PDB entry 9NBA | electron microscopy, 8.60 A resolution (very low resolution: no residue pairs are listed; an interface is given only as per-side residue counts) | chains B and C of the 6 polymer chains in the assembly

== Chain B ==
Name: AUGMIN subunit 2
From: Arabidopsis thaliana
UniProt: O48767 (AUG2_ARATH); residues 1-296 here = UniProt positions 1-296
Sequence (296 residues; row label = number of the first residue in the row):
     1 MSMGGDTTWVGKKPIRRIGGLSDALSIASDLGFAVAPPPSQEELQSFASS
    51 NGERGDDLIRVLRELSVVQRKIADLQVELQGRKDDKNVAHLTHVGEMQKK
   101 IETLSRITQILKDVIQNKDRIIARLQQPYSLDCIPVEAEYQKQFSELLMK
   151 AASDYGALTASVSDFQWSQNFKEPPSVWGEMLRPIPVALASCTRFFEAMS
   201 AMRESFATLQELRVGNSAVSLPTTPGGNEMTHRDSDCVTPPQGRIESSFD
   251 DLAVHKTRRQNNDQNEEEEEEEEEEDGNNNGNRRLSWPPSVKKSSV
Not modelled in the structure: 1-34, 132-296

== Chain C ==
Name: AUGMIN subunit 3
From: Arabidopsis thaliana
UniProt: Q0WQE7 (AUG3_ARATH); residues 1-617 here = UniProt positions 1-617
Sequence (617 residues; each row starts with the number of its first residue):
     1 MSSARLCSLVAELGYEGAGKLDPDSFEWPFQYDDARPILDWICSSLRPSN
    51 VLSLAELSLYEQFQRDGKLLEGDDLDQAYDSISAFSSRRNNQEAVFGAEE
   101 SIKEVRDATLAHKAEALELQRQLRRLQTQYDLLTGQSSALIQGRRARVAA
   151 TSAVSGQITAIEDSLSARNLQMNGVLGRLASTSQELAHYHSGEEDGIYLA
   201 YSDFHAYLAGDSACTKELNQWFAKQLDTGPYRLVAEEGKSKCSWVSLDDT
   251 SNMLRDLEKSQHQRVAELQRLRSIFGTSERQWIEAQVENAKQQAILLTLK
   301 SQVTSVEAHIHFDLHSLRRKHADLVEEISTLYQKEEKLLSETIPELCWEL
   351 AQLQDTYILQGDYDLKVMRQELYISKQKVFINHLVNQLARHQFLKLACQL
   401 EKKNMLGAFSLLKVIESELQGYLSATRSRVGRCSALIQAASDVQEQGAVD
   451 DRDSFLHGVRDLLSIHSNTQAGLSTYVSAPAIIQQIVALQSDLSSLQSDL
   501 ENSLPDDRNRCINELCTHIQNLQQLLFASSTTAQPILTPWPLMKELDEMG
   551 KINSKLSTAVEEVTLEHRNKREIVKHHAKDVELQRRVFVDFFCNPERLRN
   601 QVRELNALVRARQASSS
Not modelled in the structure: 1-164, 424-617

== Chain B / chain C interface ==
At this resolution (9 A) residue pairs are not listed: 5 residues of chain B and 10 of chain C lie at the interface.

== Summary ==
5 residues of chain B and 10 residues of chain C are in contact.
Here chain B is AUGMIN subunit 2 and chain C is AUGMIN subunit 3, both from Arabidopsis thaliana. Entry 9NBA
(Augmin/V junction(open)) was determined by electron microscopy together with 9NA8, 9NA9, 9NBB and 9NBD from
the same study.
